6ADM - chains A and B of the 5 polymer chains in the assembly; structure by electron microscopy, 2.84 A resolution.

== Chain A ==
Name: VP1
From: Seneca valley virus
Reference sequence: A0A1U9IRU2 (A0A1U9IRU2_9PICO); residues 1-258 here correspond to UniProt positions 674-931 (UniProt number = residue number + 673)
Chain sequence (258 residues; numbered 1 to 258; the number before each row is that of its first residue):
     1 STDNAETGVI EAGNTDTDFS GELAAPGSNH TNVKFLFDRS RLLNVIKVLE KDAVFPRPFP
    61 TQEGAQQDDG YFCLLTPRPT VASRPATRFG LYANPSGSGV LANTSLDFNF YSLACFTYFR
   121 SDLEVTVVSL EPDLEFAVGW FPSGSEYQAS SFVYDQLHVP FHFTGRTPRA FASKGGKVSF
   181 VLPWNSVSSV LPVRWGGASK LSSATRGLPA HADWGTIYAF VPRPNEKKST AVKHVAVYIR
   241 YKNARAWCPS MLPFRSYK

== Chain B ==
Name: VP2
From: Seneca valley virus
Reference sequence: A0A1U9IRU2 (A0A1U9IRU2_9PICO); residues 12-278 here correspond to UniProt positions 162-428 (UniProt number = residue number + 150)
Chain sequence (267 residues; each row starts with the number of its first residue):
    12 DRVTTQTAGN TAINTQSSLG VLCAYVEDPT KSDPPSSSTD QPTTTFTAID RWYTGRLNSW
    72 TKAVKTFSFQ AVPLPGAFLS RQGGLNGGAF TATLHRHFLM KCGWQVQVQC NLTQFHQGAL
   132 LVAMVPETTL DVKPDGKAKS LQELNEEQWV EMSDDYRTGK NMPFQSLGTY YRPPNWTWGP
   192 NFINPYQVTV FPHQILNART STSVDINVPY IGETPTQSSE TQNSWTLLVM VLVPLDYKEG
   252 ATTDPEITFS VRPTSPYFNG LRNRYTA

== How chain A and chain B interact ==
Residue-residue contacts (127):
  Ala-5(A) / Ile-206(B)
  Glu-6(A) / Leu-30(B)
  Glu-6(A) / Gln-205(B)
  Glu-6(A) / Ile-206(B)  hydrogen bond (backbone-backbone)
  Glu-6(A) / Asn-208(B)
  Glu-6(A) / Thr-211(B)
  Thr-7(A) / Leu-33(B)
  Thr-7(A) / His-204(B)
  Thr-7(A) / Gln-205(B)
  Gly-8(A) / His-204(B)
  Val-9(A) / Leu-33(B)  hydrophobic
  Pro-56(A) / Tyr-182(B)
  Phe-59(A) / Gln-176(B)
  Phe-59(A) / Ser-177(B)
  Phe-59(A) / Tyr-182(B)  hydrophobic
  Pro-60(A) / Ser-177(B)
  Pro-60(A) / Leu-178(B)
  Pro-60(A) / Gly-179(B)
  Thr-61(A) / Leu-178(B)  hydrogen bond (backbone-backbone)
  Thr-61(A) / Gly-179(B)
  Thr-61(A) / Thr-180(B)  hydrogen bond (backbone-backbone)
  Thr-61(A) / Tyr-181(B)  hydrogen bond (backbone-backbone)
  Thr-61(A) / Tyr-182(B)
  Gln-62(A) / Thr-180(B)  hydrogen bond
  Gln-62(A) / Tyr-181(B)
  Glu-63(A) / Thr-180(B)  hydrogen bond (backbone-side chain)
  Glu-63(A) / Tyr-181(B)
  Ala-65(A) / Tyr-181(B)
  Gln-67(A) / Tyr-181(B)
  Gln-67(A) / Tyr-182(B)  hydrogen bond
  Asp-69(A) / Tyr-181(B)
  Asp-69(A) / Tyr-182(B)  hydrogen bond
  Pro-79(A) / Trp-189(B)  hydrophobic
  Pro-79(A) / Pro-191(B)
  Val-81(A) / Leu-178(B)  hydrophobic
  Ala-82(A) / Tyr-182(B)
  Thr-87(A) / Met-173(B)
  Thr-87(A) / Pro-174(B)  hydrogen bond (side chain-backbone)
  Thr-87(A) / Phe-175(B)
  Thr-87(A) / Gly-190(B)
  Thr-87(A) / Pro-191(B)
  Arg-88(A) / Pro-145(B)
  Arg-88(A) / Lys-171(B)  hydrogen bond (side chain-backbone)
  Arg-88(A) / Asn-172(B)
  Arg-88(A) / Met-173(B)  hydrogen bond (side chain-backbone)
  Arg-88(A) / Phe-175(B)
  Arg-88(A) / Trp-187(B)
  Arg-88(A) / Trp-189(B)
  Phe-89(A) / Trp-187(B)
  Phe-89(A) / Thr-188(B)  hydrogen bond (backbone-backbone)
  Phe-89(A) / Trp-189(B)  hydrogen bond (backbone-backbone)
  Gly-90(A) / Pro-185(B)
  Gly-90(A) / Asn-186(B)
  Gly-90(A) / Trp-187(B)
  Leu-91(A) / Asn-186(B)  hydrogen bond (backbone-backbone)
  Leu-91(A) / Thr-188(B)
  Tyr-92(A) / Arg-183(B)  hydrogen bond (side chain-backbone)
  Tyr-92(A) / Pro-185(B)
  Ala-93(A) / Asn-186(B)
  Asn-94(A) / Arg-183(B)  hydrogen bond (backbone-side chain)
  Ser-96(A) / Arg-183(B)  hydrogen bond (backbone-side chain)
  Ser-98(A) / Arg-183(B)
  Gly-99(A) / Tyr-181(B)
  Val-100(A) / Tyr-181(B)  hydrogen bond (backbone-backbone)
  Val-100(A) / Tyr-182(B)
  Val-100(A) / Arg-183(B)  hydrogen bond (backbone-backbone)
  Leu-101(A) / Arg-183(B)
  Ala-102(A) / Leu-178(B)  hydrophobic
  Ala-102(A) / Tyr-182(B)  hydrophobic
  Leu-106(A) / Trp-189(B)  hydrophobic
  Tyr-111(A) / Trp-189(B)  hydrophobic
  Tyr-111(A) / Pro-191(B)  hydrophobic
  Thr-117(A) / Glu-138(B)
  Tyr-118(A) / Glu-138(B)  hydrogen bond
  Tyr-118(A) / Ile-222(B)  hydrophobic
  Tyr-118(A) / Gly-223(B)
  Tyr-118(A) / Glu-224(B)
  Ser-188(A) / Glu-224(B)  hydrogen bond
  Ser-189(A) / Glu-224(B)  hydrogen bond (backbone-backbone)
  Ser-189(A) / Pro-226(B)
  Val-190(A) / Glu-224(B)  hydrogen bond (backbone-backbone)
  Pro-192(A) / Glu-224(B)
  Val-193(A) / Pro-191(B)
  Arg-194(A) / Glu-138(B)
  Arg-194(A) / Pro-191(B)  hydrogen bond (side chain-backbone)
  Arg-194(A) / Asn-192(B)
  Arg-194(A) / Phe-193(B)
  Trp-195(A) / Glu-138(B)
  Trp-195(A) / Asn-192(B)  hydrogen bond (backbone-side chain)
  Trp-195(A) / Glu-224(B)  hydrogen bond
  Gly-196(A) / Glu-138(B)  hydrogen bond (backbone-side chain)
  Gly-196(A) / Thr-140(B)
  Gly-196(A) / Asn-234(B)
  Gly-197(A) / Glu-138(B)
  Gly-197(A) / Thr-232(B)
  Ala-198(A) / Thr-232(B)  hydrogen bond (backbone-backbone)
  Lys-200(A) / Thr-232(B)
  Thr-205(A) / Pro-174(B)
  Thr-205(A) / Phe-175(B)
  Thr-205(A) / Gln-176(B)
  Arg-206(A) / Asp-142(B)  salt bridge
  Arg-206(A) / Val-143(B)
  Arg-206(A) / Pro-174(B)
  Arg-206(A) / Asn-234(B)  hydrogen bond
  Gly-207(A) / Thr-140(B)
  Leu-208(A) / Gln-176(B)
  Cys-248(A) / Ile-222(B)  hydrophobic
  Pro-249(A) / Tyr-36(B)
  Pro-249(A) / Val-201(B)  hydrophobic
  Pro-249(A) / Phe-202(B)
  Ser-250(A) / Val-201(B)
  Ser-250(A) / Phe-202(B)
  Met-251(A) / Phe-193(B)
  Met-251(A) / Ile-194(B)  hydrophobic
  Met-251(A) / Asn-195(B)  hydrogen bond (side chain-backbone)
  Met-251(A) / Gln-198(B)
  Met-251(A) / Phe-202(B)  hydrophobic
  Leu-252(A) / Phe-193(B)
  Leu-252(A) / Asn-195(B)  hydrogen bond (backbone-side chain)
  Leu-252(A) / Gln-198(B)  hydrogen bond (backbone-side chain)
  Pro-253(A) / Phe-193(B)  hydrophobic
  Pro-253(A) / Asn-195(B)
  Phe-254(A) / Asp-165(B)
  Phe-254(A) / Arg-168(B)
  Phe-254(A) / Asn-195(B)
  Phe-254(A) / Tyr-197(B)  hydrophobic
  Tyr-257(A) / Tyr-197(B)
Also at the interface, not in a pair above, chain A (62 interface residues in all): Arg-78, Pro-95, Gly-97, Pro-209
Also at the interface, not in a pair above, chain B (59 interface residues in all): Phe-109, Pro-137, Thr-139, Ala-149, Pro-184, Pro-196, Val-199, Thr-225, Gln-228, Gln-233

== Summary ==
Chain A and chain B form an interface of 62 and 59 residues respectively, with 32 hydrogen bonds and 1 salt
bridge. Polar contacts include Arg-206(A)/Asp-142(B), Gln-62(A)/Thr-180(B) and Glu-63(A)/Thr-180(B).
Chain A is VP1 and chain B is VP2, both from Seneca valley virus; the structure, Anthrax Toxin Receptor
1-bound full particles of Seneca Valley Virus in acidic conditions, was determined by electron microscopy
(same publication as 6ADL, 6ADR, 6ADS and 6ADT).
